8X3G - chains C and E of the 6 polymer chains in the assembly; structure by X-ray diffraction, 1.84 A resolution.

== Chain C (and E) ==
Molecule: Arginase family protein
Organism: Aminobacter sp. NyZ550
Notes: chain E of this document is another copy of the same molecule, construct and numbering; everything in this record applies to it too
Reference sequence: A0A9E9PPA5 (A0A9E9PPA5_9HYPH); numbering as in UniProt (aligned over 1-348)
Amino-acid sequence (348 residues; each row starts with the number of its first residue):
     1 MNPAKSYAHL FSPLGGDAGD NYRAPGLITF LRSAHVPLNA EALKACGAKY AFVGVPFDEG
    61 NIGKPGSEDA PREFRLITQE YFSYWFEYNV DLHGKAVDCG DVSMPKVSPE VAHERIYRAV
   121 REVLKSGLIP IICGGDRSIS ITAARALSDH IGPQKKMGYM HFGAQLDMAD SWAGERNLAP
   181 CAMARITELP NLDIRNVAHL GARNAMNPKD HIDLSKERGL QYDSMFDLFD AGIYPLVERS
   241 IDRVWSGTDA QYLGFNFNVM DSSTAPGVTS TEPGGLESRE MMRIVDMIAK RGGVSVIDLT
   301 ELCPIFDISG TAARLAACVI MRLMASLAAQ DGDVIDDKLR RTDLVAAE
Disordered / not traced: 1-5, 25-27, 346-348 (chain E: 1-5, 25-27, 345-348)

== How chain C and chain E interact ==
Pairs across the interface (8; chain C residue first):
  Pro65(C) - Pro65(E)  hydrophobic
  Lys106(C) - Trp172(E)
  Lys106(C) - Ala173(E)
  Trp172(C) - Lys106(E)
  Ala173(C) - Lys106(E)
  Ala173(C) - Val107(E)
  Ile305(C) - Phe306(E)  hydrophobic
  Phe306(C) - Ile305(E)  hydrophobic
Interface residues without a listed pair, chain C (8 interface residues in all): Asp69, Val107
Interface residues without a listed pair, chain E (8 interface residues in all): Lys64

== Overview ==
Chain C and chain E each contribute 8 residues to their interface.
Chain C and chain E are both Arginase family protein (Aminobacter sp. NyZ550); the structure, Crystal
structure of metformin hydrolase from Aminobacter, was determined by X-ray diffraction.
